PDB entry 4Z10 | X-ray diffraction, 1.93 A resolution | chains A and C of the 4 polymer chains in the assembly

Chain A (and C):
Protein: Aurone synthase
Organism: Coreopsis grandiflora
Notes: chain C of this document is another copy of the same molecule, construct and numbering; everything in this record applies to it too
UniProtKB: A0A075DN54 (A0A075DN54_CORGR); residues 1-350 here correspond to UniProt positions 86-435 (UniProt number = residue number + 85)
Sequence (350 residues; numbered 1 to 350; the number before each row is that of its first residue):
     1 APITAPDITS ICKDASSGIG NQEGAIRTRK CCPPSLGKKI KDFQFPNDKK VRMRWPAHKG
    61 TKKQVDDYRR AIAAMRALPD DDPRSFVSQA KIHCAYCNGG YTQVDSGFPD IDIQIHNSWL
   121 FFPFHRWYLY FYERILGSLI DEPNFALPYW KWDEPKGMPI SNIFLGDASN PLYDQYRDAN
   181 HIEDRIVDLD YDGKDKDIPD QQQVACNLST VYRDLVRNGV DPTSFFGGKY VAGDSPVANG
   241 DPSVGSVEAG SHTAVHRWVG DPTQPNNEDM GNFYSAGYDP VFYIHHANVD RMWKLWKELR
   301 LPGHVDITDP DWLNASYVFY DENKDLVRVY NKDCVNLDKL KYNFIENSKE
Unresolved in the structure: 348-350
Modified residues: His-252 (3-(1-sulfo-1H-imidazol-3-ium-4-yl)-L-alanine; HS8)
Disulfide bonds: Cys-12/Cys-32, Cys-31/Cys-94
Metal / ion sites: Cu ion: His-93, His-116, His-125
Ligand contacts:
  - resorcinol (RCO), molecule 1: Ala-73, Arg-76, Ala-77, Ala-168, Ser-169, Asn-170, Pro-171
  - resorcinol (RCO), molecule 2: Pro-155, Gln-201, Val-204, Ala-205, Leu-208
  - resorcinol (RCO), molecule 3: Gln-201, Gln-202, Ala-205
  - resorcinol (RCO), molecule 4: Asp-221, Pro-222, Pro-302, Gly-303, Val-305

Interface between chain A and chain C:
Contacting residue pairs (10; chain A residue first):
  Gln-201(A) / Ala-205(C)
  Tyr-212(A) / Leu-299(C)  hydrogen bond (side chain-backbone)
  Val-216(A) / Leu-299(C)
  Val-216(A) / Arg-300(C)
  Val-216(A) / Leu-301(C)  hydrophobic
  Leu-299(A) / Pro-302(C)  hydrophobic
  Arg-300(A) / Pro-302(C)
  Leu-301(A) / Arg-300(C)
  Leu-301(A) / Leu-301(C)
  Leu-301(A) / Pro-302(C)
Other interface residues (no listed pair), chain A (8 interface residues in all): Ala-205, Leu-208
Other interface residues (no listed pair), chain C (10 interface residues in all): Gln-201, Gln-202, Leu-208, Tyr-212, Glu-298

Overview:
The interface between chain A and chain C involves 8 residues on one side and 10 on the other; the contacts
include 1 hydrogen bond. Its one hydrogen-bonded contact is Tyr-212(A)/Leu-299(C). Ligands of chain A: 4
copies of resorcinol.
Both chains are Aurone synthase (Coreopsis grandiflora). Entry 4Z10 (Inactive aurone synthase (polyphenol
oxidase) co-crystallized with 1,4-resorcinol) was determined by X-ray diffraction.
